PDB entry 2O61 | X-ray diffraction, 2.80 A resolution | chains F and A of the 4 polymer chains in the assembly

Chain F:
Molecule: 34-nt DNA strand
Sequence (34 nucleotides; row label = number of the first residue in the row):
     2 CAGAGGAATTTCCCACTTTCACTTCTCCCTTTCA

Chain A:
Name: Transcription factor p65/Interferon regulatory factor 7/Interferon regulatory factor 3 fusion protein
Source organism: Homo sapiens
UniProtKB: chimeric construct of Q04206, Q92985, Q14653: residues 20-291 from Q04206 (TF65_HUMAN) positions 20-291 (same numbers); residues 1008-1125 from Q92985 positions 8-125 (UniProt number = residue number - 1000); residues 2009-2111 from Q14653 positions 9-111 (UniProt number = residue number - 2000)
Amino-acid sequence (540 residues; row label = number of the first residue in the row; note: 1563 numbers in that range are skipped by the numbering (no residue carries them; nothing is unmodelled there)):
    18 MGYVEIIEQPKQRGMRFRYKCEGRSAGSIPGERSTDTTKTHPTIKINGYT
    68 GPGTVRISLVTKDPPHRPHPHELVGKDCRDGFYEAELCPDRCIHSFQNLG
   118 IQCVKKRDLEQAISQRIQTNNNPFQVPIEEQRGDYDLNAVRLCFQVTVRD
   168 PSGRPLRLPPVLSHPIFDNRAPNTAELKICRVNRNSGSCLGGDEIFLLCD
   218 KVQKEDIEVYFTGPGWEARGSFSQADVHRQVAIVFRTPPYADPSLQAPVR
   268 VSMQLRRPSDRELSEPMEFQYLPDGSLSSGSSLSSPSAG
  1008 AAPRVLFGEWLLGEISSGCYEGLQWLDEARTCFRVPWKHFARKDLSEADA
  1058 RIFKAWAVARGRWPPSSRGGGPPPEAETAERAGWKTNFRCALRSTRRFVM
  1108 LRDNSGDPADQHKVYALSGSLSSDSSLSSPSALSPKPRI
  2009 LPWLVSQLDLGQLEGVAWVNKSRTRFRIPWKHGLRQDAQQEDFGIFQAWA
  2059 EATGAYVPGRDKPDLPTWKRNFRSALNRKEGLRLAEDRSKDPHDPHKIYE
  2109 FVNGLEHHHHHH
Disordered / not traced: 18, 292-306, 1076-1078, 1133-1146, 2112-2120
Sequence notes: initiating methionine (18); cloning artifact (19); linker (292-306, 1126-1146); engineered mutation Gln1118 (Pro404 in Q92985); expression tag (2112-2120)
UniProt features mapped onto this chain:
  - modified residue: Cys38 (Cysteine persulfide), Ser75 (Microbial infection: Phosphoserine), Lys122 (N6-acetyllysine), Lys123 (N6-acetyllysine), Lys218 (N6-acetyllysine), Lys221 (N6-acetyllysine), Thr254 (Phosphothreonine), Ser276 (Phosphoserine), Ser281 (Phosphoserine), Lys1092 (N6-acetyllysine), Ser2014 (Phosphoserine), Thr2075 (Phosphothreonine), Ser2097 (Phosphoserine)
  - cross-link (Glycyl lysine isopeptide (Lys-Gly)): Lys37 (interchain with G-Cter in SUMO3), Lys122 (interchain with G-Cter in SUMO3), Lys123 (interchain with G-Cter in SUMO3)
  - DNA-binding region: Arg1011 (IRF tryptophan pentad repeat)
What the authors report for this chain:
  - binding site for the 36-nt DNA strand: His1046, Thr1093, Arg1096, Cys1097
  - binding site for the 34-nt DNA strand (chain F): Ala1098
  - specificity-determining residues: Ala1048, Thr1093

Interface between chain F and chain A:
Residue-residue contacts (53):
  DA3(F) - Ser42(A)  hydrogen bond to the phosphate
  DG4(F) - Arg41(A)  base contact
  DG4(F) - Ser42(A)  hydrogen bond to the phosphate
  DG4(F) - Gly44(A)  phosphate contact
  DA5(F) - Arg35(A)  base contact
  DA5(F) - Arg41(A)  base contact
  DA5(F) - Ala43(A)  phosphate contact
  DA5(F) - Gly44(A)  hydrogen bond to the phosphate
  DG6(F) - Arg33(A)  base contact
  DG6(F) - Arg35(A)  hydrogen bond to the base
  DG7(F) - Arg33(A)  hydrogen bond to the base
  DT12(F) - Arg124(A)  phosphate contact
  DC13(F) - Arg124(A)  salt bridge to the phosphate
  DC17(F) - Val1012(A)  phosphate contact
  DC17(F) - Leu1013(A)  phosphate contact
  DC17(F) - Phe1014(A)  hydrogen bond to the phosphate
  DC17(F) - Arg1067(A)  hydrogen bond to the phosphate
  DC17(F) - Ser1101(A)  sugar contact
  DC17(F) - Thr1102(A)  phosphate contact
  DT18(F) - Trp1063(A)  hydrogen bond to the phosphate
  DT18(F) - Arg1067(A)  salt bridge to the phosphate
  DT18(F) - Arg1069(A)  salt bridge to the phosphate
  DT18(F) - Asn1094(A)  sugar contact
  DT18(F) - Ala1098(A)  phosphate contact
  DT18(F) - Ser1101(A)  base contact
  DT19(F) - Asn1094(A)  hydrogen bond to the phosphate
  DT19(F) - Cys1097(A)  base contact
  DT24(F) - Lys2087(A)  salt bridge to the phosphate
  DT25(F) - Trp2057(A)  hydrogen bond to the phosphate
  DT25(F) - Thr2061(A)  phosphate contact
  DT25(F) - Asn2079(A)  sugar contact
  DT25(F) - Arg2086(A)  hydrogen bond to the base
  DC26(F) - His1046(A)  hydrogen bond to the sugar
  DC26(F) - Thr2075(A)  phosphate contact
  DC26(F) - Asn2079(A)  hydrogen bond to the phosphate
  DC26(F) - Ser2082(A)  base contact
  DT27(F) - His1046(A)  sugar contact
  DT27(F) - Ala1048(A)  sugar contact
  DT27(F) - Arg1049(A)  phosphate contact
  DT27(F) - Gln1118(A)  phosphate contact
  DT27(F) - Arg2078(A)  base contact
  DC28(F) - Arg1049(A)  phosphate contact
  DC28(F) - Lys1050(A)  hydrogen bond to the phosphate
  DC28(F) - Arg2078(A)  base contact
  DC29(F) - Lys1050(A)  salt bridge to the phosphate
  DT32(F) - Lys2098(A)  hydrogen bond to the phosphate
  DT33(F) - His2040(A)  hydrogen bond to the sugar
  DT33(F) - Leu2042(A)  base contact
  DT33(F) - Lys2098(A)  salt bridge to the phosphate
  DC34(F) - Leu2042(A)  phosphate contact
  DA35(F) - Leu2042(A)  phosphate contact
  DA35(F) - Arg2043(A)  phosphate contact
  DA35(F) - Gln2044(A)  hydrogen bond to the phosphate
Also at the interface, not in a pair above, chain F (24 interface residues in all): DA8, DA16, DT20, DC23
Also at the interface, not in a pair above, chain A (40 interface residues in all): Gly31, Arg187, Arg1011, Asp1051

Overview:
Chain F and chain A form an interface of 24 and 40 residues respectively, with 17 hydrogen bonds and 6 salt
bridges. Polar pairs include DG6(F)-Arg35(A), DG7(F)-Arg33(A) and DT25(F)-Arg2086(A). The paper reports a
binding site for the 36-nt DNA strand at His1046(A), Thr1093(A) and Arg1096(A) among others; a binding site
for the 34-nt DNA strand (chain F) at Ala1098(A).
Here chain F is a 34-nt DNA strand and chain A is Transcription factor p65/Interferon regulatory factor
7/Interferon regulatory factor 3 fusion protein (Homo sapiens). Entry 2O61 (Crystal Structure of NFkB, IRF7,
IRF3 bound to the interferon-b enhancer) was determined by X-ray diffraction (same publication as 2O6G).
